Entry 8ZP5 (electron microscopy, 2.98 A resolution); this record covers chains E and H of the 8 polymer chains in the assembly.

== Chain E ==
Name: Origin recognition complex subunit 5
Source organism: Saccharomyces cerevisiae S288C
UniProt: P50874 (ORC5_YEAST); residue numbers follow UniProt; this construct covers 1-479
Sequence (479 residues; row label = number of the first residue in the row):
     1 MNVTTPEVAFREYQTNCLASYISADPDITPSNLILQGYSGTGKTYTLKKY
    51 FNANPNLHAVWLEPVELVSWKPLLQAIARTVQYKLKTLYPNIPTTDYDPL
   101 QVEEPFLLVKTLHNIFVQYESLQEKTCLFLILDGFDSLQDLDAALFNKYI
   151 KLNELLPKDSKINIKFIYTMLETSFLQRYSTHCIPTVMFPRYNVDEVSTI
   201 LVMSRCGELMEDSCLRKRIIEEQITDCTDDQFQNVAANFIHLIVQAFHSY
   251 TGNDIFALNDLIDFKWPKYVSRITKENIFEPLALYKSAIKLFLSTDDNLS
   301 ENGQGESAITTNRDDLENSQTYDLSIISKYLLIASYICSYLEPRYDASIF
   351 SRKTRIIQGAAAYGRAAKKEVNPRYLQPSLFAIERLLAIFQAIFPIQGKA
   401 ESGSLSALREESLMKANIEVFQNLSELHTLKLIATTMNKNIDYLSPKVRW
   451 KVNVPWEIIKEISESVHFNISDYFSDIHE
Unresolved in the structure: 300-319, 352-371, 398-411
Differences from the reference sequence: engineered mutation Ala360 (Arg in P50874), Ala366 (Arg in P50874), Ala367 (Lys in P50874)
Residues lining bound ligands: ATP-gamma-S (AGS; phosphothiophosphoric acid-adenylate ester): Val8, Ala9, Phe10, Tyr38, Ser39, Gly40, Thr41, Gly42, Lys43, Thr44, Tyr45, Leu171, Tyr192, Ile200, Met203, Ile255, Phe256
Curated features (UniProtKB/Swiss-Prot):
  - binding site (ATP): Gly37 to Thr44

== Chain H ==
Molecule: 77-nt DNA strand
Sequence (77 nucleotides; each row starts with the number of its first residue; numbers below 1 keep their minus sign (DT-4 is residue -4)):
    -4 TATTTAAGTATTGTTTGTGCACTTGCCTGCAGGCCTTTTGAAAAGCAAGC
    46 ATAAAAGATCTAAACATAAAATCTGTA
Unresolved in the structure: -4 to 38

== Chain E / chain H interface ==
Residue-residue contacts (6):
  Arg344(E) with DC41(H), salt bridge to the phosphate
  Thr436(E) with DA50(H), phosphate contact
  Lys447(E) with DA49(H), phosphate contact
  Arg449(E) with DA49(H), hydrogen bond to the phosphate; DA50(H), salt bridge to the phosphate
  Lys451(E) with DA51(H), salt bridge to the phosphate
Interface residues without a listed pair, chain E (7 interface residues in all): Ala347, Leu380
Interface residues without a listed pair, chain H (5 interface residues in all): DG40

== In short ==
7 residues of chain E face 5 of chain H across their interface, with 1 hydrogen bond and 3 salt bridges. Among
the polar pairs are Arg449(E)-DA49(H), Arg344(E)-DC41(H) and Arg449(E)-DA50(H). Chain E binds ATP-gamma-S.
Curated annotation (UniProt) lists 8 ATP-binding residues on chain E.
Here chain E is Origin recognition complex subunit 5 (Saccharomyces cerevisiae S288C) and chain H is a 77-nt
DNA strand. Entry 8ZP5 (Cryo-EM structure of origin recognition complex (Orc5 basic patch mutations) with ARS1
DNA bound) was determined by electron microscopy (same publication as 8ZP4 and 8ZPK).
